PDB entry 6O7K | electron microscopy, 4.20 A resolution (low resolution: residue-level contacts below are approximate; hydrogen-bond / salt-bridge calls are withheld) | chains g and s of the 25 polymer chains in the assembly

[Chain g]
Molecule: 16S ribosomal RNA
Organism: Escherichia coli
Sequence (1539 nucleotides; each row starts with the number of its first residue):
     2 AAUUGAAGAG UUUGAUCAUG GCUCAGAUUG AACGCUGGCG GCAGGCCUAA CACAUGCAAG
    62 UCGAACGGUA ACAGGAAGAA GCUUGCUUCU UUGCUGACGA GUGGCGGACG GGUGAGUAAU
   122 GUCUGGGAAA CUGCCUGAUG GAGGGGGAUA ACUACUGGAA ACGGUAGCUA AUACCGCAUA
   182 ACGUCGCAAG ACCAAAGAGG GGGACCUUCG GGCCUCUUGC CAUCGGAUGU GCCCAGAUGG
   242 GAUUAGCUAG UAGGUGGGGU AACGGCUCAC CUAGGCGACG AUCCCUAGCU GGUCUGAGAG
   302 GAUGACCAGC CACACUGGAA CUGAGACACG GUCCAGACUC CUACGGGAGG CAGCAGUGGG
   362 GAAUAUUGCA CAAUGGGCGC AAGCCUGAUG CAGCCAUGCC GCGUGUAUGA AGAAGGCCUU
   422 CGGGUUGUAA AGUACUUUCA GCGGGGAGGA AGGGAGUAAA GUUAAUACCU UUGCUCAUUG
   482 ACGUUACCCG CAGAAGAAGC ACCGGCUAAC UCCGUGCCAG CAGCCGCGGU AAUACGGAGG
   542 GUGCAAGCGU UAAUCGGAAU UACUGGGCGU AAAGCGCACG CAGGCGGUUU GUUAAGUCAG
   602 AUGUGAAAUC CCCGGGCUCA ACCUGGGAAC UGCAUCUGAU ACUGGCAAGC UUGAGUCUCG
   662 UAGAGGGGGG UAGAAUUCCA GGUGUAGCGG UGAAAUGCGU AGAGAUCUGG AGGAAUACCG
   722 GUGGCGAAGG CGGCCCCCUG GACGAAGACU GACGCUCAGG UGCGAAAGCG UGGGGAGCAA
   782 ACAGGAUUAG AUACCCUGGU AGUCCACGCC GUAAACGAUG UCGACUUGGA GGUUGUGCCC
   842 UUGAGGCGUG GCUUCCGGAG CUAACGCGUU AAGUCGACCG CCUGGGGAGU ACGGCCGCAA
   902 GGUUAAAACU CAAAUGAAUU GACGGGGGCC CGCACAAGCG GUGGAGCAUG UGGUUUAAUU
   962 CGAUGCAACG CGAAGAACCU UACCUGGUCU UGACAUCCAC GGAAGUUUUC AGAGAUGAGA
  1022 AUGUGCCUUC GGGAACCGUG AGACAGGUGC UGCAUGGCUG UCGUCAGCUC GUGUUGUGAA
  1082 AUGUUGGGUU AAGUCCCGCA ACGAGCGCAA CCCUUAUCCU UUGUUGCCAG CGGUCCGGCC
  1142 GGGAACUCAA AGGAGACUGC CAGUGAUAAA CUGGAGGAAG GUGGGGAUGA CGUCAAGUCA
  1202 UCAUGGCCCU UACGACCAGG GCUACACACG UGCUACAAUG GCGCAUACAA AGAGAAGCGA
  1262 CCUCGCGAGA GCAAGCGGAC CUCAUAAAGU GCGUCGUAGU CCGGAUUGGA GUCUGCAACU
  1322 CGACUCCAUG AAGUCGGAAU CGCUAGUAAU CGUGGAUCAG AAUGCCACGG UGAAUACGUU
  1382 CCCGGGCCUU GUACACACCG CCCGUCACAC CAUGGGAGUG GGUUGCAAAA GAAGUAGGUA
  1442 GCUUAACCUU CGGGAGGGCG CUUACCACUU UGUGAUUCAU GACUGGGGUG AAGUCGUAAC
  1502 AAGGUAACCG UAGGGGAACC UGCGGUUGGA UCACCUCCU

[Chain s]
Molecule: 30S ribosomal protein S13
Organism: Escherichia coli
UniProtKB: A0A1X3KX08 (A0A1X3KX08_ECOLX); residues 1-114 here correspond to UniProt positions 2-115 (UniProt number = residue number + 1)
Sequence (114 residues; numbered 1 to 114; the number before each row is that of its first residue):
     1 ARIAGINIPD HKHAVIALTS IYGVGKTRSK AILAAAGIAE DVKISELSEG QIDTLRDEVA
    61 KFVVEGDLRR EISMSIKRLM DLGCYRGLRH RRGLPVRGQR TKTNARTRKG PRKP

[Interface between chain g and chain s]
Residue-residue contacts - 76 pairs, chain g then chain s:
  G947(g) - Arg106(s)
  G947(g) - Thr107(s)
  C948(g) - Asn104(s)
  C948(g) - Ala105(s)
  C948(g) - Arg106(s)
  C948(g) - Thr107(s)
  A949(g) - Asn104(s)
  U950(g) - Arg100(s)
  U950(g) - Thr103(s)
  U950(g) - Asn104(s)
  G951(g) - Arg100(s)
  G951(g) - Thr103(s)
  U952(g) - Lys102(s)
  U952(g) - Thr103(s)
  G953(g) - Lys102(s)
  G954(g) - Lys102(s)
  A1225(g) - Arg100(s)
  A1225(g) - Thr101(s)
  A1225(g) - Lys102(s)
  C1226(g) - Arg89(s)
  C1226(g) - Arg92(s)
  C1226(g) - Thr101(s)
  C1226(g) - Lys102(s)
  C1226(g) - Lys109(s)
  A1227(g) - Leu94(s)
  A1227(g) - Lys109(s)
  A1227(g) - Lys113(s)
  C1228(g) - Lys102(s)
  C1228(g) - Arg106(s)
  C1228(g) - Lys109(s)
  C1228(g) - Pro111(s)
  C1228(g) - Arg112(s)
  C1228(g) - Lys113(s)
  A1229(g) - Thr103(s)
  A1229(g) - Arg112(s)
  C1230(g) - Thr103(s)
  C1230(g) - Arg112(s)
  U1295(g) - His13(s)
  C1296(g) - His13(s)
  C1296(g) - Lys43(s)
  U1301(g) - Lys12(s)
  C1302(g) - Lys12(s)
  C1302(g) - His13(s)
  C1302(g) - Ile16(s)
  C1302(g) - Lys26(s)
  A1306(g) - Thr107(s)
  U1307(g) - Gln99(s)
  U1307(g) - Thr107(s)
  U1308(g) - His90(s)
  U1308(g) - Pro95(s)
  U1308(g) - Val96(s)
  U1308(g) - Arg97(s)
  U1308(g) - Gln99(s)
  G1309(g) - Ser75(s)
  G1309(g) - Val96(s)
  G1309(g) - Arg97(s)
  C1320(g) - Arg86(s)
  U1321(g) - Tyr85(s)
  U1321(g) - Arg86(s)
  C1322(g) - Gly98(s)
  G1323(g) - Gly98(s)
  C1328(g) - Thr27(s)
  A1329(g) - Gly23(s)
  A1329(g) - Val24(s)
  A1329(g) - Gly25(s)
  A1329(g) - Lys26(s)
  A1329(g) - Thr27(s)
  A1329(g) - Arg28(s)
  A1329(g) - Leu68(s)
  U1330(g) - Ile21(s)
  U1330(g) - Tyr22(s)
  U1330(g) - Gly23(s)
  U1330(g) - Val24(s)
  U1330(g) - Gly25(s)
  G1331(g) - Tyr22(s)
  A1332(g) - Thr107(s)
Interface residues without a listed pair, chain g (34 interface residues in all): G945, A946, G1297
Interface residues without a listed pair, chain s (43 interface residues in all): Phe62, Ile72, Ile76, Leu79, Arg108, Pro114

[Overview]
34 residues of chain g face 43 of chain s across their interface.
Chain g is 16S ribosomal RNA and chain s is 30S ribosomal protein S13, both from Escherichia coli; the
structure, 30S initiation complex, was determined by electron microscopy.
